8RRK - chains B and D of the 4 polymer chains in the assembly; structure by X-ray diffraction, 1.93 A resolution.

[Chain B]
Molecule: 14-3-3 protein sigma
Organism: Homo sapiens
UniProtKB: P31947 (1433S_HUMAN); residue numbers follow UniProt; this construct covers 1-248
Sequence (252 residues; each row starts with the number of its first residue; numbers below 1 keep their minus sign (Gly-3 is residue -3)):
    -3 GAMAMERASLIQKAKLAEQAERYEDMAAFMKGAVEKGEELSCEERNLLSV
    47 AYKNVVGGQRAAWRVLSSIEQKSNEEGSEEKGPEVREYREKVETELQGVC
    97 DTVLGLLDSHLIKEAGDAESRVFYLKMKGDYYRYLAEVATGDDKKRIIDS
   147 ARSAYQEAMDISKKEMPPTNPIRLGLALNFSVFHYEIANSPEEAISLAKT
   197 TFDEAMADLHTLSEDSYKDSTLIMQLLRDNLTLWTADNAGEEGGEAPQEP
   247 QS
Unresolved in the structure: 72-74, 234-248
Construct notes: expression tag (-3 to 0)
Curated features (UniProtKB/Swiss-Prot):
  - site (Interaction with phosphoserine on interacting protein): Arg56, Arg129
  - modified residue (Phosphoserine): Ser5, Ser74, Ser248

[Chain D]
Molecule: phosphopeptide designed according to the 14-3-3 binding consensus
Sequence (10 residues; each row starts with the number of its first residue):
    96 MRKASSAPAL
Modified / non-standard residues: Ser101 (phosphoserine; SEP)

[Interface between chain B and chain D]
Pairs across the interface - 31 pairs, chain B then chain D:
  Val46(B) - Ala104(D)  hydrophobic
  Lys49(B) - Ser101(D)
  Lys49(B) - Ala102(D)  hydrogen bond (side chain-backbone)
  Arg56(B) - Lys98(D)
  Arg56(B) - Ser101(D)
  Arg60(B) - Arg97(D)
  Arg60(B) - Lys98(D)
  Arg129(B) - Ser101(D)
  Tyr130(B) - Ser101(D)
  Glu133(B) - Lys98(D)  salt bridge
  Gly171(B) - Ala102(D)
  Leu174(B) - Ser100(D)
  Leu174(B) - Ser101(D)
  Leu174(B) - Ala102(D)
  Asn175(B) - Ser101(D)
  Asn175(B) - Ala102(D)  hydrogen bond (side chain-backbone)
  Val178(B) - Ala99(D)  hydrophobic
  Val178(B) - Ser100(D)
  Tyr181(B) - Met96(D)
  Glu182(B) - Lys98(D)  salt bridge
  Glu182(B) - Ala99(D)  hydrogen bond (side chain-backbone)
  Asp215(B) - Leu105(D)
  Leu218(B) - Pro103(D)  hydrophobic
  Leu222(B) - Ser100(D)
  Leu222(B) - Ser101(D)
  Leu222(B) - Pro103(D)
  Asn226(B) - Ala99(D)
  Asn226(B) - Ser100(D)  hydrogen bond (side chain-backbone)
  Leu229(B) - Met96(D)
  Leu229(B) - Arg97(D)
  Trp230(B) - Ala99(D)  hydrophobic
Also at the interface, not in a pair above, chain B (22 interface residues in all): Asn42, Lys122, Ile219

[Overview]
Chain B and chain D form an interface of 22 and 10 residues respectively; the contacts include 4 hydrogen
bonds and 2 salt bridges. Among the polar pairs are Glu133(B)-Lys98(D), Glu182(B)-Lys98(D) and
Lys49(B)-Ala102(D).
Here chain B is 14-3-3 protein sigma (Homo sapiens) and chain D is phosphopeptide designed according to the
14-3-3 binding consensus. Entry 8RRK (14-3-3 sigma complexed with an optimized phosphopeptide) was determined
by X-ray diffraction, deposited together with 8RRL and 8RRM.
